Entry 8HSH (electron microscopy, 3.40 A resolution); this record covers chains G and I of the 5 polymer chains in the assembly.

== Chain G ==
Name: DNA-directed RNA polymerase subunit alpha
Organism: Thermus thermophilus HB8
Notes: EC 2.7.7.6
Reference sequence: Q5SHR6 (RPOA_THET8); residues 1-315 here = UniProt positions 1-315
Chain sequence (315 residues; row label = number of the first residue in the row):
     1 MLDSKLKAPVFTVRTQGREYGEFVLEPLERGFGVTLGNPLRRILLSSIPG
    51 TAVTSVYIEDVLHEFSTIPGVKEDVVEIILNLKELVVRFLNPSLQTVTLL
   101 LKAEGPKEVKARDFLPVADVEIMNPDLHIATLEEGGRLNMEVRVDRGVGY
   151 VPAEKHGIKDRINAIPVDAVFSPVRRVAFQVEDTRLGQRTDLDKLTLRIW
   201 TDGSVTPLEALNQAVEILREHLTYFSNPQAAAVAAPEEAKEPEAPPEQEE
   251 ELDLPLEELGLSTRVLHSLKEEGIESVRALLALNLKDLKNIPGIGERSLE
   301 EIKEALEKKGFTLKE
Not modelled in the structure: 230-315

== Chain I ==
Name: DNA-directed RNA polymerase subunit beta
Organism: Thermus thermophilus HB8
Notes: EC 2.7.7.6
Reference sequence: Q8RQE9 (RPOB_THET8); residue numbers follow UniProt; this construct covers 1-1119
Chain sequence (1119 residues; row label = number of the first residue in the row):
     1 MEIKRFGRIREVIPLPPLTEIQVESYRRALQADVPPEKRENVGIQAAFRE
    51 TFPIEEEDKGKGGLVLDFLEYRLGEPPFPQDECREKDLTYQAPLYARLQL
   101 IHKDTGLIKEDEVFLGHIPLMTEDGSFIINGADRVIVSQIHRSPGVYFTP
   151 DPARPGRYIASIIPLPKRGPWIDLEVEPNGVVSMKVNKRKFPLVLLLRVL
   201 GYDQETLARELGAYGELVQGLMDESVFAMRPEEALIRLFTLLRPGDPPKR
   251 DKAVAYVYGLIADPRRYDLGEAGRYKAEEKLGIRLSGRTLARFEDGEFKD
   301 EVFLPTLRYLFALTAGVPGHEVDDIDHLGNRRIRTVGELMTDQFRVGLAR
   351 LARGVRERMLMGSEDSLTPAKLVNSRPLEAAIREFFSRSQLSQFKDETNP
   401 LSSLRHKRRISALGPGGLTRERAGFDVRDVHRTHYGRICPVETPEGANIG
   451 LITSLAAYARVDELGFIRTPYRRVVGGVVTDEVVYMTATEEDRYTIAQAN
   501 TPLEGNRIAAERVVARRKGEPVIVSPEEVEFMDVSPKQVFSVNTNLIPFL
   551 EHDDANRALMGSNMQTQAVPLIRAQAPVVMTGLEERVVRDSLAALYAEED
   601 GEVAKVDGNRIVVRYEDGRLVEYPLRRFYRSNQGTALDQRPRVVVGQRVR
   651 KGDLLADGPASENGFLALGQNVLVAIMPFDGYNFEDAIVISEELLKRDFY
   701 TSIHIERYEIEARDTKLGPERITRDIPHLSEAALRDLDEEGVVRIGAEVK
   751 PGDILVGRTSFKGESEPTPEERLLRSIFGEKARDVKDTSLRVPPGEGGIV
   801 VRTVRLRRGDPGVELKPGVREVVRVYVAQKRKLQVGDKLANRHGNKGVVA
   851 KILPVEDMPHLPDGTPVDVILNPLGVPSRMNLGQILETHLGLAGYFLGQR
   901 YISPIFDGAKEPEIKELLAQAFEVYFGKRKGEGFGVDKREVEVLRRAEKL
   951 GLVTPGKTPEEQLKELFLQGKVVLYDGRTGEPIEGPIVVGQMFIMKLYHM
  1001 VEDKMHARSTGPYSLITQQPLGGKAQFGGQRFGEMEVWALEAYGAAHTLQ
  1051 EMLTLKSDDIEGRNAAYEAIIKGEDVPEPSVPESFRVLVKELQALALDVQ
  1101 TLDEKDNPVDIFEGLASKR
Not modelled in the structure: 762-784

== How chain G and chain I interact ==
Contacting residue pairs (71; chain G residue first):
  Tyr20(G) - Glu932(I)  hydrogen bond
  Glu22(G) - Glu932(I)
  Glu22(G) - Phe934(I)
  Val34(G) - Arg939(I)
  Val34(G) - Thr979(I)
  Asn38(G) - Gly977(I)  hydrogen bond (side chain-backbone)
  Asn38(G) - Arg978(I)
  Asn38(G) - Thr979(I)
  Asn38(G) - Gly980(I)
  Arg41(G) - Glu856(I)  hydrogen bond (side chain-backbone)
  Arg41(G) - His860(I)
  Arg41(G) - Gly864(I)
  Arg42(G) - Asp857(I)
  Arg42(G) - Gly977(I)  hydrogen bond (side chain-backbone)
  Arg42(G) - Arg978(I)
  Leu45(G) - Val855(I)
  Leu62(G) - Ile745(I)
  Leu62(G) - Gly746(I)
  His63(G) - Gly746(I)
  His63(G) - Ile799(I)
  His63(G) - Val801(I)
  Phe65(G) - Phe628(I)
  Phe65(G) - Ile703(I)  hydrophobic
  Phe65(G) - Val801(I)  hydrophobic
  Phe65(G) - Ala828(I)  hydrophobic
  Thr67(G) - Arg627(I)
  Ile68(G) - Asp607(I)
  Pro69(G) - Asp607(I)
  Gly70(G) - Asp607(I)  hydrogen bond (backbone-side chain)
  Val71(G) - Asp607(I)  hydrogen bond (backbone-side chain)
  Val71(G) - Gly608(I)  hydrogen bond (backbone-backbone)
  Lys72(G) - Gly608(I)
  Lys72(G) - Pro641(I)
  Lys72(G) - Arg642(I)
  Lys72(G) - Val643(I)  hydrogen bond (side chain-backbone)
  Lys72(G) - Val644(I)
  Asp74(G) - Arg627(I)  salt bridge
  Asp74(G) - Arg640(I)
  Glu77(G) - Arg640(I)
  Leu80(G) - Arg573(I)
  Lys83(G) - Asp698(I)
  Glu133(G) - Lys605(I)
  Glu133(G) - Val606(I)  hydrogen bond (side chain-backbone)
  Glu133(G) - Asp607(I)
  Glu133(G) - Arg610(I)  salt bridge
  Glu133(G) - Val645(I)
  Tyr150(G) - Leu695(I)  hydrogen bond (side chain-backbone)
  Tyr150(G) - Lys696(I)
  Tyr150(G) - Lys832(I)  hydrogen bond
  Asp168(G) - Asp698(I)
  Asp168(G) - Lys832(I)  salt bridge
  Val170(G) - Lys696(I)
  Arg176(G) - Asp863(I)  salt bridge
  Arg176(G) - Thr865(I)
  Val177(G) - Gly864(I)
  Ala178(G) - Pro862(I)
  Ala178(G) - Asp863(I)
  Ala178(G) - Gly864(I)
  Phe179(G) - Arg939(I)
  Gln180(G) - Phe934(I)
  Gln180(G) - Asp937(I)
  Val181(G) - Asp937(I)  hydrogen bond (backbone-side chain)
  Val181(G) - Lys938(I)  hydrogen bond (backbone-backbone)
  Val181(G) - Arg939(I)
  Glu182(G) - Phe934(I)
  Glu182(G) - Gly935(I)  hydrogen bond (side chain-backbone)
  Asp191(G) - Lys938(I)  salt bridge
  Asp193(G) - Lys938(I)  salt bridge
  Thr196(G) - Phe934(I)
  Arg198(G) - Glu932(I)
  Arg198(G) - Phe934(I)
Other interface residues (no listed pair), chain G (40 interface residues in all): Arg30, Ser46, Glu84, Asp183, Trp200
Other interface residues (no listed pair), chain I (49 interface residues in all): Ile572, Val800, Gln829, Lys928, Arg929, Val936, Glu981

== Overview ==
The interface between chain G and chain I involves 40 residues on one side and 49 on the other, with 14
hydrogen bonds and 6 salt bridges. Polar contacts include Asp74(G)-Arg627(I), Glu133(G)-Arg610(I) and
Asp168(G)-Lys832(I).
Chain G is DNA-directed RNA polymerase subunit alpha and chain I is DNA-directed RNA polymerase subunit beta,
both from Thermus thermophilus HB8; the structure, Thermus thermophilus RNA polymerase coreenzyme, was
determined by electron microscopy (same publication as 8HSG, 8HSJ, 8HSL and 8HSR).
